7ABH - chains u and 0 of the 16 polymer chains in the assembly; structure by electron microscopy, 4.50 A resolution (low resolution: residue-level contacts below are approximate; hydrogen-bond / salt-bridge calls are withheld).

Chain u:
Name: Splicing factor 3B subunit 1
Source organism: Homo sapiens
UniProtKB: O75533 (SF3B1_HUMAN); numbering as in UniProt (aligned over 1-1304)
Amino-acid sequence (1304 residues; row label = number of the first residue in the row):
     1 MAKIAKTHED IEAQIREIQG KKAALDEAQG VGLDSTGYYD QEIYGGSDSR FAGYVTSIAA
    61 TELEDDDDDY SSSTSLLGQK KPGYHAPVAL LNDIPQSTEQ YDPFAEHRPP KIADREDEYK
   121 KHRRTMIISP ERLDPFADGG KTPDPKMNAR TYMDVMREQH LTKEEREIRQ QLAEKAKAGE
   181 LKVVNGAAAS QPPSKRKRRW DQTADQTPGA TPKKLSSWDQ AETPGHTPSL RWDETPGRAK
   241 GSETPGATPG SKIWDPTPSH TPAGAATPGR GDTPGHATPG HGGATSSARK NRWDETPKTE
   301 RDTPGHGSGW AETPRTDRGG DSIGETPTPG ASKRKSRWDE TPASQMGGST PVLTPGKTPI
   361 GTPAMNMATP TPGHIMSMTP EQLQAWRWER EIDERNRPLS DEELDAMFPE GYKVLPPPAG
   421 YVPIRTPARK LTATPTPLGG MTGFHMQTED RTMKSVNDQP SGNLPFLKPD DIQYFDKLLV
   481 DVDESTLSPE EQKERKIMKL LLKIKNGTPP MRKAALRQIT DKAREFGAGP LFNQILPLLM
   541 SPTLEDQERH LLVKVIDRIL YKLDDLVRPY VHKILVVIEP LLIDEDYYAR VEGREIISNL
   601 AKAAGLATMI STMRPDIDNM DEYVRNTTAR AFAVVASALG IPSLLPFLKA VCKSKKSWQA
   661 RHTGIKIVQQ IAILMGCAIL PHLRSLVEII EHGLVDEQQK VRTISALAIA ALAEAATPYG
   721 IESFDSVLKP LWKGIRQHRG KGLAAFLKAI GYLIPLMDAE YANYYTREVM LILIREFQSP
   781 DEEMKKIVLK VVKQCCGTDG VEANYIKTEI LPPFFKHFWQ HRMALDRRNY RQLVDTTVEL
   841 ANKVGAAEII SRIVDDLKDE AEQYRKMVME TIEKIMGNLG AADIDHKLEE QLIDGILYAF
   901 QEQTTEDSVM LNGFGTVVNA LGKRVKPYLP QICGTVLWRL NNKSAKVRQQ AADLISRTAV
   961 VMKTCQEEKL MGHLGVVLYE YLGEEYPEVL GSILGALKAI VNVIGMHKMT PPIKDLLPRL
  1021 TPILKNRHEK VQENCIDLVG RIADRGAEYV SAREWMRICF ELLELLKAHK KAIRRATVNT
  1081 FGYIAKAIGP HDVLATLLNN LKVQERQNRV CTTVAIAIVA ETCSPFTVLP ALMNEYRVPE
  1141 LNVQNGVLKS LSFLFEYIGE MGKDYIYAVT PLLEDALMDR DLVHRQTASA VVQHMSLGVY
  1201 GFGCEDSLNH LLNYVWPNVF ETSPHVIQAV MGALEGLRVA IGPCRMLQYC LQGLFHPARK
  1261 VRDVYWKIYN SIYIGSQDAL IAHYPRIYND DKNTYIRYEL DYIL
Unresolved in the structure: 1-117, 130-310, 336-393, 441-452, 486-489
UniProt features mapped onto this chain:
  - region: Gly529 to Arg568 (Interaction with SF3B14), Gln547 to His550 (Interaction with PHF5A), Glu1156, Tyr1157 (Interaction with PHF5A)
  - site: Pro469 (Interaction with RNA), Tyr587 (Interaction with RNA), Glu592 (Interaction with PHF5A), Lys602 (Interaction with SF3B3), Cys677 (Interaction with SF3B3), Cys1035 (Interaction with RNA), Tyr1049 (Interaction with RNA), Leu1141 (Interaction with RNA), Glu1205 (Interaction with SF3B3)
  - modified residue: Thr125 (Phosphothreonine), Ser129 (Phosphoserine), Lys141 (N6-acetyllysine), Thr142 (Phosphothreonine), Arg157 (Citrulline), Ser194 (Phosphoserine), Thr203 (Phosphothreonine), Thr207 (Phosphothreonine), Thr211 (Phosphothreonine), Lys214 (N6-acetyllysine), Thr223 (Phosphothreonine), Thr227 (Phosphothreonine), Ser229 (Phosphoserine), Thr235 (Phosphothreonine), Thr244 (Phosphothreonine), Thr248 (Phosphothreonine), Thr257 (Phosphothreonine), Thr261 (Phosphothreonine), Thr267 (Phosphothreonine), Thr273 (Phosphothreonine) and 22 more in UniProt
  - cross-link (Glycyl lysine isopeptide (Lys-Gly)): Lys214 (interchain with G-Cter in SUMO2), Lys413 (interchain with G-Cter in SUMO1), Lys430 (interchain with G-Cter in SUMO2)

Chain 0:
Name: Smad nuclear-interacting protein 1
Source organism: Homo sapiens
UniProtKB: Q8TAD8 (SNIP1_HUMAN); residue numbers follow UniProt; this construct covers 1-396
Amino-acid sequence (396 residues; each row starts with the number of its first residue):
     1 MKAVKSERER GSRRRHRDGD VVLPAGVVVK QERLSPEVAP PAHRRPDHSG GSPSPPTSEP
    61 ARSGHRGNRA RGVSRSPPKK KNKASGRRSK SPRSKRNRSP HHSTVKVKQE REDHPRRGRE
   121 DRQHREPSEQ EHRRARNSDR DRHRGHSHQR RTSNERPGSG QGQGRDRDTQ NLQAQEEERE
   181 FYNARRREHR QRNDVGGGGS ESQELVPRPG GNNKEKEVPA KEKPSFELSG ALLEDTNTFR
   241 GVVIKYSEPP EARIPKKRWR LYPFKNDEVL PVMYIHRQSA YLLGRHRRIA DIPIDHPSCS
   301 KQHAVFQYRL VEYTRADGTV GRRVKPYIID LGSGNGTFLN NKRIEPQRYY ELKEKDVLKF
   361 GFSSREYVLL HESSDTSEID RKDDEDEEEE EEVSDS
Unresolved in the structure: 1-220, 371-396
UniProt features mapped onto this chain:
  - modified residue: Ser35 (Phosphoserine), Ser49 (Phosphoserine), Ser52 (Phosphoserine), Ser54 (Phosphoserine), Thr57 (Phosphothreonine), Ser58 (Phosphoserine), Ser99 (Phosphoserine), Ser153 (Phosphoserine), Ser202 (Phosphoserine), Ser394 (Phosphoserine)
  - cross-link (Glycyl lysine isopeptide (Lys-Gly)): Lys30 (interchain with G-Cter in SUMO), Lys108 (interchain with G-Cter in SUMO2), Lys223 (interchain with G-Cter in SUMO2)

How chain u and chain 0 interact:
Pairs across the interface (11):
  Arg429(u) - Asp291(0)
  Lys430(u) - Ile292(0)
  Ala433(u) - Ile292(0)
  Thr434(u) - Val272(0)
  Pro437(u) - Val272(0)
  Pro437(u) - Met273(0)
  Pro437(u) - Tyr274(0)
  Pro437(u) - Ile275(0)
  Pro437(u) - Gln278(0)
  Leu438(u) - Val272(0)
  Leu438(u) - Tyr274(0)
Also at the interface, not in a pair above, chain u (7 interface residues in all): Gly439
Also at the interface, not in a pair above, chain 0 (8 interface residues in all): Arg277

In short:
The interface between chain u and chain 0 involves 7 residues on one side and 8 on the other.
Here chain u is Splicing factor 3B subunit 1 and chain 0 is Smad nuclear-interacting protein 1, both from Homo
sapiens. Entry 7ABH (Human pre-Bact-2 spliceosome (SF3b/U2 snRNP portion)) was determined by electron
microscopy together with 7AAV and 7ABF from the same study.
